PDB entry 9BPG | electron microscopy, 3.30 A resolution | chains K and R of the 19 polymer chains in the assembly

== Chain K ==
Molecule: ATP synthase subunit b
Organism: Artemia franciscana
Sequence (265 residues; each row starts with the number of its first residue; numbers below 1 keep their minus sign (Met-56 is residue -56)):
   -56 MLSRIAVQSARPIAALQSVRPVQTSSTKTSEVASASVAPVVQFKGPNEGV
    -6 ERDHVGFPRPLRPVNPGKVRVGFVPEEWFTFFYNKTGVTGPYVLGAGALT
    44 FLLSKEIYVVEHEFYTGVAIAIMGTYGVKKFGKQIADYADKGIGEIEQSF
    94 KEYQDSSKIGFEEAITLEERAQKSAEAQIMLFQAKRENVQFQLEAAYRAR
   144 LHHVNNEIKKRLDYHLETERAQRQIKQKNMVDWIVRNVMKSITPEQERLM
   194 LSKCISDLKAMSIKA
Disordered / not traced: -56 to 0, 133-208

== Chain R ==
Molecule: ATP synthase subunit f
Organism: Artemia franciscana
Sequence (119 residues; each row starts with the number of its first residue; numbering starts at 0):
     0 MGFGDYPAEYNPKVHGPYDPARFYGKADVPLGQVKLGELSQWLGRRNKNP
    50 QAVAAAVSRGWWRWQHKYVLPRKGGIAPYIQLIVGCSIFFYAINYGKMVA
   100 HRQRKYHCRKTHSISHSNI
Disordered / not traced: 0-2, 107-118

== Chain K / chain R interface ==
Contacting residue pairs (42; chain K residue first):
  Pro1(K) with Arg21(R), hydrogen bond (backbone-side chain)
  Arg2(K) with Pro16(R)
  Pro3(K) with Pro16(R)
  Arg5(K) with Leu69(R), hydrogen bond (side chain-backbone); Pro70(R); Arg71(R)
  Pro6(K) with Pro70(R); Arg71(R), hydrogen bond (backbone-backbone)
  Val7(K) with Arg71(R); Lys72(R), hydrogen bond (backbone-backbone)
  Asn8(K) with Lys72(R)
  Pro9(K) with Lys66(R); Tyr67(R); Pro70(R), hydrophobic; Lys72(R)
  Gly10(K) with Lys66(R), hydrogen bond (backbone-backbone)
  Lys11(K) with Tyr67(R)
  Val12(K) with Tyr67(R), hydrophobic; Ala76(R), hydrophobic
  Gly15(K) with Ala76(R)
  Phe16(K) with Ile79(R), hydrophobic; Gln80(R); Val83(R), hydrophobic
  Pro18(K) with Tyr67(R); Gln80(R)
  Glu20(K) with Lys66(R), salt bridge
  Lys48(K) with Arg101(R); His106(R)
  Glu49(K) with Arg101(R); Gln102(R); Arg103(R)
  Ile50(K) with Tyr90(R), hydrogen bond (backbone-side chain); Tyr94(R)
  Tyr51(K) with Tyr90(R)
  Val52(K) with Tyr90(R), hydrogen bond (backbone-side chain); Met97(R); Arg101(R)
  Glu54(K) with Met97(R); His100(R), salt bridge
  Glu56(K) with Met97(R)
  Val71(K) with Ile75(R), hydrophobic
  Asp83(K) with Lys72(R), salt bridge
Interface residues without a listed pair, chain K (25 interface residues in all): Val53
Interface residues without a listed pair, chain R (23 interface residues in all): His14, Gly73

== Summary ==
The interface between chain K and chain R involves 25 residues on one side and 23 on the other; the contacts
include 7 hydrogen bonds and 3 salt bridges. Polar contacts include Glu20(K)-Lys66(R), Glu54(K)-His100(R) and
Asp83(K)-Lys72(R).
Chain K is ATP synthase subunit b and chain R is ATP synthase subunit f, both from Artemia franciscana; the
structure, Artemia franciscana ATP synthase FO domain, state 1, pH 7.0, was determined by electron microscopy
together with 9B0X and 9B3J from the same study.
